Entry 7DUG (X-ray diffraction, 3.75 A resolution); this record covers chains A and E of the 23 polymer chains in the assembly.

[Chain A]
Molecule: 30S Ribosomal RNA rRNA
Source organism: Thermus thermophilus HB8
Sequence (1522 nucleotides; row label = number of the first residue in the row; note: 42 numbers in that range are skipped by the numbering (no residue carries them; nothing is unmodelled there); a row labelled like 190A-190L holds insertion residues (190A, then the next letters in order); numbering starts at 0):
     0 UUUGUUGGAG AGUCUGAUCC UGGCUCAGGG UGAACGCUGG CGGCGUGCCU AAGACAUGCA
    60 AGUCGUGCGG G
    73 CCGCGGGGUU UU
    88 ACUCCG
    95 UGGUC
   101 AGCGGCGGAC GGGUGAGUAA CGCGUGGGU
  129A G
   130 ACCUACCCGG AAGAGGGGGA CAACCCGGGG AAACUCGGGC UAAUCCCCCA UGUGGACCCG
   190 C
190A-190L CCCUUGGGGUGU
   191 GUCCAAAGGG CUUU
   216 GCCCGCUUCC GGAUGGGCCC GCGUCCCAUC AGCUAGUUGG UGGGGUAAUG GCCCACCAAG
   276 GCGACGACGG GUAGCCGGUC UGAGAGGAUG GCCGGCCACA GGGGCACUGA GACACGGGCC
   336 CCACUCCUAC GGGAGGCAGC AGUUAGGAAU CUUCCGCAAU GGGCGCAAGC CUGACGGAGC
   396 GACGCCGCUU GGAGGAAGAA GCCCUUCGGG GUGUAAACUC CUGAA
   442 CCCGGGACGA AACCCCCGAC GA
   474 GGGGACUGAC GGUACCGGG
   494 GUAAUAGCGC CGGCCAACUC CGUGCCAGCA GCCGCGGUAA UACGGAGGGC GCGAGCGUUA
   554 CCCGGAUUCA CUGGGCGUAA AGGGCGUGUA GGCGGCCUGG GGCGUCCCAU GUGAAAGACC
   614 ACGGCUCAAC CGUGGGGGAG CGUGGGAUAC GCUCAGGCUA GACGGUGGGA GAGGGUGGUG
   674 GAAUUCCCGG AGUAGCGGUG AAAUGCGCAG AUACCGGGAG GAACGCCGAU GGCGAAGGCA
   734 GCCACCUGGU CCACCCGUGA CGCUGAGGCG CGAAAGCGUG GGGAGCAAAC CGGAUUAGAU
   794 ACCCGGGUAG UCCACGCCCU AAACGAUGCG CGCUAGGUCU CUGGGUCU
   848 CCUGGGGGCC GAAGCUAACG CGUUAAGCGC GCCGCCUGGG GAGUACGGCC GCAAGGCUGA
   908 AACUCAAAGG AAUUGACGGG GGCCCGCACA AGCGGUGGAG CAUGUGGUUU AAUUCGAAGX
   968 AACGCGAAGA ACCUUACCAG GCCUUGACAU GCUAGG
 1003A G
  1004 AACCCGGGUG AAAGCCUGGG GUGCCCC
1030A-1030D GCGA
  1031 GGGGAGCCCU AGCACAGGUG CUGCAUGGCC GUCGUCAGCU CGUGCCGUGA GGUGUUGGGU
  1091 UAAGUCCCGC AACGAGCGCA ACCCCCGCCG UUAGUUGCCA GCGGUUCGGC CGGGCACUCU
  1151 AACGGGACUG CCCGCGAAA
  1171 GCGGGAGGAA GGAGGGGACG ACGUCUGGUC AGCAUGGCCC UUACGGCCUG GGCGACACAC
  1231 GUGCUACAAU GCCCACUACA AAGCGAUGCC ACCCGGCAAC GGGGAGCUAA UCGCAAAAAG
  1291 GUGGGCCCAG UUCGGAUUGG GGUCUGCAAC CCGACCCCAU GAAGCCGGAA UCGCUAGUAA
  1351 UCGCGGAUCA G
 1361A C
  1362 CAUGCCGCGG UGAAUACGUU CCCGGGCCUU GUACACACXG CCXGUXACGC CAUGGGAGCG
  1422 GGCUCUACCC GAAGUCGCCG GG
  1446 AGCCUACGGG
  1459 CAGGCGCCGA GGGUAGGGCC CGUGACUGGG GCGAAGUCGU AACAAGGUAG CUGUACCGGA
  1519 AGGUGCGGCU GGAUCCACUC CUUUCU
Disordered / not traced: 0-4, 1534-1538
Modified / non-standard residues: PSU (pseudouridine-5'-monophosphate) at position 516, 7MG (7N-methyl-8-hydroguanosine-5'-monophosphate) at position 527, M2G (N2-dimethylguanosine-5'-monophosphate) at position 966, 5MC (5-methylcytidine-5'-monophosphate) at position 967, 2MG (2N-methylguanosine-5'-monophosphate) at position 1207, 5MC (5-methylcytidine-5'-monophosphate) at position 1400, 4OC (4n,o2'-methylcytidine-5'-monophosphate) at position 1402, 5MC (5-methylcytidine-5'-monophosphate) at position 1404, 5MC (5-methylcytidine-5'-monophosphate) at position 1407, UR3 (3-methyluridine-5'-monophoshate) at position 1498, MA6 (6N-dimethyladenosine-5'-monophoshate) at position 1518, MA6 (6N-dimethyladenosine-5'-monophoshate) at position 1519, PSU (pseudouridine-5'-monophosphate) at position 1540, PSU (pseudouridine-5'-monophosphate) at position 1541
Bound ions: Mg2+ site 1: U5 (shared with 1 residue of chain H); Mg2+ site 2 near G21 (its only coordinating residue here); Mg2+ site 3 near G28 (its only coordinating residue here); Mg2+ site 4: G46, G394; Mg2+ site 5 near C48 (its only coordinating residue here); Mg2+ site 6: A59, U387; Mg2+ site 7 near G61 (its only coordinating residue here); Mg2+ site 8 near U98 (its only coordinating residue here); Mg2+ site 9: G107, G326; Mg2+ site 10: A109, G331; Mg2+ site 11 near G111 (its only coordinating residue here); Mg2+ site 12 near G117 (its only coordinating residue here); 90 more Mg2+ sites not listed
Small-molecule neighbours: HJR (N-[(1R,2R,3R,4S,5R)-4-[(2R,6S)-6-(aminomethyl)oxan-2-yl]oxy-5-azanyl-2-[(2R,4S,5R}-5-methyl-4-(methylamino)-5-oxidanyl-oxan-2-yl]oxy-3-oxidanyl-cyclohexyl]-1,1,1-tris(fluoranyl)methanesulfonamide): 5MC_1404, G1405, U1406, 5MC_1407, A1408, C1409, G1491, A1493, G1494, U1495, C1496, G1497

[Chain E]
Protein: 30S ribosomal protein S5
Source organism: Thermus thermophilus HB8
UniProt: Q5SHQ5 (RS5_THET8); residue numbers follow UniProt; this construct covers 1-162
Sequence (162 residues; each row starts with the number of its first residue):
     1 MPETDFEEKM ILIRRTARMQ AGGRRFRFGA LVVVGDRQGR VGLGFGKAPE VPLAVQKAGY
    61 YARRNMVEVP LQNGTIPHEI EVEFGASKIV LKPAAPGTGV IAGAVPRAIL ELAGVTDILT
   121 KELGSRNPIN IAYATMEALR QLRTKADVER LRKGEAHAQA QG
Disordered / not traced: 1-4, 155-162

[Chain A / chain E interface]
Pairs across the interface (84):
  U5(A) with Ala95(E), base contact
  G6(A) with Ala94(E), base contact; Ala95(E), hydrogen bond to the base; Thr98(E), hydrogen bond to the base; Leu119(E), base contact
  G7(A) with Lys92(E), hydrogen bond to the base; Thr120(E), hydrogen bond to the sugar; Lys121(E), base contact
  A8(A) with Ile101(E), phosphate contact; Ala102(E), hydrogen bond to the sugar; Gly103(E), sugar contact; Arg107(E), base contact; Thr120(E), sugar contact
  G9(A) with Gly103(E), phosphate contact; Lys121(E), salt bridge to the phosphate; Glu122(E), hydrogen bond to the phosphate; Arg126(E), hydrogen bond to the base
  A10(A) with Arg126(E), phosphate contact
  G15(A) with Ala17(E), base contact; Met19(E), base contact; Arg24(E), hydrogen bond to the sugar
  A16(A) with Thr16(E), sugar contact; Ala17(E), sugar contact
  U17(A) with Arg14(E), phosphate contact
  C18(A) with Arg14(E), salt bridge to the phosphate; Asn127(E), hydrogen bond to the phosphate; Asn130(E), hydrogen bond to the phosphate
  C19(A) with Ala86(E), phosphate contact; Ser87(E), phosphate contact; Ser125(E), hydrogen bond to the phosphate; Asn127(E), phosphate contact; Asn130(E), hydrogen bond to the phosphate
  U20(A) with Ala86(E), phosphate contact; Ser125(E), phosphate contact
  G558(A) with Lys121(E), phosphate contact
  A559(A) with Lys121(E), salt bridge to the phosphate; Arg126(E), salt bridge to the phosphate
  U560(A) with Leu123(E), sugar contact
  U863(A) with Glu83(E), phosphate contact
  A864(A) with Gly85(E), phosphate contact; Ala86(E), phosphate contact
  U921(A) with Arg18(E), sugar contact; Met19(E), hydrogen bond to the sugar
  G922(A) with Met19(E), sugar contact; Gln20(E), sugar contact; Ala21(E), phosphate contact
  A923(A) with Ala21(E), phosphate contact
  C1069(A) with Gln20(E), phosphate contact; Arg25(E), hydrogen bond to the phosphate
  U1070(A) with Arg18(E), salt bridge to the phosphate; Gln20(E), phosphate contact; Arg25(E), salt bridge to the phosphate
  C1071(A) with Arg18(E), salt bridge to the phosphate; Arg27(E), salt bridge to the phosphate; Pro49(E), sugar contact
  G1072(A) with Pro49(E), phosphate contact; Lys57(E), salt bridge to the phosphate
  U1073(A) with Lys57(E), salt bridge to the phosphate
  G1074(A) with Tyr60(E), phosphate contact; Tyr61(E), hydrogen bond to the phosphate
  G1077(A) with Lys47(E), base contact
  U1078(A) with Phe84(E), sugar contact; Ile129(E), sugar contact; Asn130(E), hydrogen bond to the sugar; Tyr133(E), phosphate contact
  G1079(A) with Arg14(E), hydrogen bond to the phosphate; Tyr133(E), hydrogen bond to the phosphate
  A1080(A) with Arg14(E), salt bridge to the phosphate; Thr16(E), hydrogen bond to the phosphate; Ala17(E), sugar contact; Phe45(E), phosphate contact; Lys47(E), phosphate contact
  G1081(A) with Thr16(E), hydrogen bond to the phosphate; Ala17(E), phosphate contact; Arg18(E), phosphate contact; Arg27(E), salt bridge to the phosphate
  G1082(A) with Arg27(E), salt bridge to the phosphate
  C1192(A) with Arg25(E), hydrogen bond to the base
  G1193(A) with Arg25(E), sugar contact
  U1194(A) with Gly22(E), sugar contact
  A1396(A) with Met19(E), base contact
  C1397(A) with Arg24(E), salt bridge to the phosphate
  A1398(A) with Gln20(E), hydrogen bond to the base; Gly22(E), base contact
Other interface residues (no listed pair), chain A (39 interface residues in all): G566
Other interface residues (no listed pair), chain E (46 interface residues in all): Gly23, Ala48, Glu81, Gly124, Pro128

[In short]
The interface between chain A and chain E involves 39 residues on one side and 46 on the other; the contacts
include 22 hydrogen bonds and 14 salt bridges. Polar pairs include G6(A)-Ala95(E), G6(A)-Thr98(E) and
G7(A)-Lys92(E). Ligands of chain A: compound HJR.
Here chain A is 30S Ribosomal RNA rRNA and chain E is 30S ribosomal protein S5, both from Thermus thermophilus
HB8. Entry 7DUG (Crystal structure of the Thermus thermophilus (HB8) 30S ribosomal subunit with mRNA and
cognate transfer RNA ...) was determined by X-ray diffraction.
